Entry 2V0L (X-ray diffraction, 2.20 A resolution); this record covers chain A.

Chain A:
Protein: Bifunctional protein glmu
From: Haemophilus influenzae
Notes: EC 2.-.-.-
Reference sequence: P43889 (GLMU_HAEIN); numbering as in UniProt (aligned over 1-456)
Chain sequence (456 residues; each row starts with the number of its first residue):
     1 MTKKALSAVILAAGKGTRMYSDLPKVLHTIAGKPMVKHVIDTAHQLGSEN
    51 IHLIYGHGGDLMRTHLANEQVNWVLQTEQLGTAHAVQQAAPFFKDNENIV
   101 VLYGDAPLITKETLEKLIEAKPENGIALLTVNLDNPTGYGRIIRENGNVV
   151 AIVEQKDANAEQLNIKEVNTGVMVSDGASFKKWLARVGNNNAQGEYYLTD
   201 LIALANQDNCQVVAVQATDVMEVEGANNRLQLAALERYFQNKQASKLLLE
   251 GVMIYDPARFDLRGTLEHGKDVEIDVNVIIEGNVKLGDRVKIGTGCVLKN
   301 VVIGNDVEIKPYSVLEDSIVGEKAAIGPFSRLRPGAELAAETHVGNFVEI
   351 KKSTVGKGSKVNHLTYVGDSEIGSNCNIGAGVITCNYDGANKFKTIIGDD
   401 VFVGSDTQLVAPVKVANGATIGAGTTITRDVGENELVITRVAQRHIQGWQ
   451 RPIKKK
Disordered / not traced: 1-3, 455-456
Residues lining bound ligands: uridine (URI): Leu11, Ala12, Ala13, Gly14, Lys25, Gln76, Gln79, Leu80, Gly81, Thr82, Ala85, Tyr103, Asp105
Swiss-Prot annotation at these positions:
  - region: Leu230 to Glu250 (Linker)
  - active site: His363 (Proton acceptor)
  - binding site (UDP-N-acetyl-alpha-D-glucosamine): Leu11 to Gly14, Lys25, Gln76, Gly81, Thr82, Tyr103 to Asp105, Gly140, Glu154, Asn169, Asn227, Arg333, Lys351, Tyr366, Asn377
  - binding site (Mg(2+)): Asp105, Asn227
  - binding site (acetyl-CoA): Ala380, Asn386, Tyr387, Ser405, Ala423, Arg440
What the authors report for this chain:
  - binding site for uridine: Gln76
  - mutagenesis - K25A, Q76A, D105A: abolished catalytic activity
  - mutagenesis - Y103A, V223A, E224A: unchanged catalytic activity
  - catalytic residues: Lys25, Asp105 (proposed by the authors, not directly observed)

In short:
Bound to chain A: uridine. UniProt lists active-site residue His363, 19
UDP-N-acetyl-alpha-D-glucosamine-binding residues, Mg2+-binding residues Asp105 and Asn227 and 6
acetyl-CoA-binding residues. From the paper: catalytic residues Lys25 and Asp105; K25A, Q76A and D105A abolish
catalytic activity; 6 substitutions were tested in all.
Chain A is Bifunctional protein glmu (Haemophilus influenzae); the structure, Characterization of Substrate
Binding and Catalysis of the Potential Antibacterial Target N-acetylglucosamine-1-phosphate Uridyltransferase
(GlmU), was determined by X-ray diffraction together with 2V0H, 2V0I, 2V0J and 2V0K from the same study.
